4BKS - chains A and B of the 3 polymer chains in the assembly; structure by X-ray diffraction, 2.20 A resolution.

Chain A:
Protein: Transcription elongation factor B polypeptide 2
Organism: Homo sapiens
Reference sequence: Q15370 (ELOB_HUMAN); residue numbers follow UniProt; this construct covers 1-104
Sequence (104 residues; each row starts with the number of its first residue):
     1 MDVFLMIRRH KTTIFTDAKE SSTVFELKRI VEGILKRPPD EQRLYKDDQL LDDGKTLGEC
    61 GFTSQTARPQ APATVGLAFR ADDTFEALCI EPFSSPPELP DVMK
Unresolved in the structure: 104
Modified residues: C89 (s-(dimethylarsenic)cysteine; CAS)
Curated features (UniProtKB/Swiss-Prot):
  - modified residue: M1 (N-acetylmethionine), T84 (Phosphothreonine)

Chain B:
Protein: Transcription elongation factor B polypeptide 1
Organism: Homo sapiens
Reference sequence: Q15369 (ELOC_HUMAN); numbering as in UniProt (aligned over 17-112)
Sequence (97 residues; row label = number of the first residue in the row):
    16 MMYVKLISSD GHEFIVKREH ALTSGTIKAM LSGPGQFAEN ETNEVNFREI PSHVLSKVCM
    76 YFTYKVRYTN SSTEIPEFPI APEIALELLM AANFLDC
Unresolved in the structure: 16, 48-56
Sequence notes: expression tag (16)

How chain A and chain B interact:
Pairs across the interface - 55 pairs, chain A then chain B:
  F4(A) - T78(B)
  M6(A) - M75(B)  hydrophobic
  K11(A) - D25(B)  hydrogen bond (side chain-backbone)
  K11(A) - G26(B)
  K11(A) - H27(B)
  K11(A) - E28(B)  hydrogen bond (backbone-backbone)
  T12(A) - E28(B)
  T12(A) - I30(B)
  T13(A) - E28(B)  hydrogen bond (backbone-backbone)
  T13(A) - F29(B)
  T13(A) - I30(B)  hydrogen bond (backbone-backbone)
  I14(A) - I30(B)
  F15(A) - Y18(B)
  F15(A) - F29(B)  hydrophobic
  F15(A) - I30(B)  hydrogen bond (backbone-backbone)
  F15(A) - V31(B)  hydrophobic
  F15(A) - S71(B)
  F15(A) - C74(B)  hydrophobic
  F15(A) - M75(B)  hydrophobic
  T16(A) - Y18(B)  hydrogen bond
  T16(A) - K32(B)  hydrogen bond
  D17(A) - K32(B)  salt bridge
  I34(A) - Y18(B)  hydrophobic
  I34(A) - I30(B)  hydrophobic
  L35(A) - I30(B)  hydrophobic
  P69(A) - M75(B)
  P69(A) - T78(B)
  P69(A) - Y79(B)  hydrophobic
  P69(A) - R82(B)
  Q70(A) - M75(B)
  Q70(A) - Y79(B)
  Q70(A) - Y83(B)
  Q70(A) - P91(B)
  Q70(A) - F93(B)
  Q70(A) - P94(B)
  P72(A) - M75(B)
  E91(A) - H27(B)  hydrogen bond (backbone-side chain)
  P92(A) - H27(B)  hydrogen bond (backbone-side chain)
  F93(A) - H27(B)
  F93(A) - F29(B)  hydrophobic
  F93(A) - S67(B)
  F93(A) - S71(B)
  S94(A) - D25(B)
  S94(A) - P66(B)
  S94(A) - S67(B)  hydrogen bond (backbone-side chain)
  S94(A) - H68(B)  hydrogen bond
  S95(A) - H68(B)
  P96(A) - H68(B)
  P96(A) - E98(B)
  P96(A) - I99(B)  hydrophobic
  P97(A) - E102(B)
  L99(A) - P97(B)
  L99(A) - E98(B)
  P100(A) - L101(B)  hydrophobic
  M103(A) - L101(B)  hydrophobic
Also at the interface, not in a pair above, chain A (26 interface residues in all): R8, H10
Also at the interface, not in a pair above, chain B (29 interface residues in all): K72, E92

Summary:
26 residues of chain A face 29 of chain B across their interface; the contacts include 11 hydrogen bonds and 1
salt bridge. Polar contacts include D17(A)-K32(B), K11(A)-D25(B) and T16(A)-Y18(B).
Chain A is Transcription elongation factor B polypeptide 2 and chain B is Transcription elongation factor B
polypeptide 1, both from Homo sapiens; the structure, von Hippel Lindau protein:ElonginB:ElonginC complex, in
complex with (2S,4R)-1-ethanoyl-N-[[4-(1,3-oxazol-5-yl)phenyl]methyl]-4-oxidanyl-pyrrolidine-2-carboxamide,
was determined by X-ray diffraction together with 4BKT from the same study.
